PDB entry 1GUZ | X-ray diffraction, 2.00 A resolution | chains A and C of the 4 polymer chains in the assembly

== Chain A (and C) ==
Name: Malate dehydrogenase
From: Chlorobium vibrioforme
Notes: EC 1.1.1.37; chain C of this document is another copy of the same molecule, construct and numbering; everything in this record applies to it too
UniProtKB: chimeric construct of P80039, P80038: residues 1-71 from P80039 (MDH_CHLTE) positions 1-71 (same numbers); residues 72-310 from P80038 positions 72-310 (same numbers)
Amino-acid sequence (310 residues; numbered 1 to 310; the number before each row is that of its first residue):
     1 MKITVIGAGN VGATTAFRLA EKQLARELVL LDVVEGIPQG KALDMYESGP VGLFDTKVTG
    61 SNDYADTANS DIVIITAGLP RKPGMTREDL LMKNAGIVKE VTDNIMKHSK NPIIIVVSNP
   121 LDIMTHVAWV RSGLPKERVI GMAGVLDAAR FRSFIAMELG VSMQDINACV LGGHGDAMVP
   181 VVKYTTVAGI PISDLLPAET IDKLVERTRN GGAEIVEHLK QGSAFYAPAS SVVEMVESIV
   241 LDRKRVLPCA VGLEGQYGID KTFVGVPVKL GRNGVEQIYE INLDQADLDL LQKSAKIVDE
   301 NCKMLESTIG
Not modelled in the structure: 307-310
Differences from the reference sequence: conflict Ala227 (Ser in P80039), Ala229 (Gly in P80039)
UniProt features mapped onto this chain:
  - binding site (NAD(+)): Gly7 to Gly12, Asp32
Residues lining bound ligands: NAD (nicotinamide-adenine-dinucleotide): Ile6, Gly7, Ala8, Gly9, Asn10, Val11, Gly12, Asp32, Val33, Val34, Thr76, Ala77, Gly78, Leu79, Pro80, Asn94, Ile97, Glu100, Val101, Val117, Ser118, Asn119, Leu121, Met142, Ala143, Leu146, His174, Ser223, Ala224, Pro228
From the paper describing this entry:
  - catalytic residues: Asp147, Arg150, His174
  - binding site for NAD: Asn10, Val11, Asp32, Glu100, Val117, Asn119, Met142, His174
  - specificity-determining residues: Asp32
  - conformationally variable residues (helix shift, side-chain flip): Glu100, His174, Ile297 to Cys302
  - self-association interface (contacts with another copy of this molecule); pairs are residue here / residue on that copy: Asp55-Arg243 (salt bridge), Asp165-Arg245 (salt bridge)

== Chain A / chain C interface ==
Pairs across the interface (14; chain A residue first):
  Gln23(A) - Leu241(C)
  Gln23(A) - Arg243(C)
  Arg26(A) - Val240(C)
  Arg26(A) - Asp242(C)
  Arg26(A) - Arg272(C)
  Leu53(A) - Arg243(C)
  Asp55(A) - Arg243(C)  salt bridge
  Val240(A) - Arg26(C)
  Leu241(A) - Gln23(C)
  Asp242(A) - Arg26(C)  salt bridge
  Arg243(A) - Gln23(C)
  Arg243(A) - Leu53(C)
  Arg243(A) - Asp55(C)  salt bridge
  Arg272(A) - Arg26(C)
Other interface residues (no listed pair), chain A (11 interface residues in all): Phe54, Gln164
Other interface residues (no listed pair), chain C (11 interface residues in all): Phe54, Gln164

== Summary ==
Chain A and chain C each contribute 11 residues to their interface, with 3 salt bridges. Polar contacts
include Asp55(A)-Arg243(C) and Asp242(A)-Arg26(C). Chain A binds NAD. Curated annotation (UniProt) lists 7
NAD+-binding residues on chain A. The paper reports catalytic residues Asp147(A), Arg150(A) and His174(A); a
binding site for NAD at Asn10(A), Val11(A) and Asp32(A) among others.
Both chains are Malate dehydrogenase (Chlorobium vibrioforme). Entry 1GUZ (Structural Basis for Thermophilic
Protein Stability: Structures of Thermophilic and Mesophilic Malate Dehydrogenases) was determined by X-ray
diffraction, deposited together with 1GV1, 1GUY and 1GV0.
